PDB entry 6ZMY | X-ray diffraction, 1.66 A resolution | chains C and D of the 4 polymer chains in the assembly

[Chain C]
Name: Hemoglobin subunit alpha-A
Organism: Meleagris gallopavo
UniProtKB: P81023 (HBA_MELGA); residues 1-141 here correspond to UniProt positions 2-142 (UniProt number = residue number + 1)
Chain sequence (141 residues; row label = number of the first residue in the row):
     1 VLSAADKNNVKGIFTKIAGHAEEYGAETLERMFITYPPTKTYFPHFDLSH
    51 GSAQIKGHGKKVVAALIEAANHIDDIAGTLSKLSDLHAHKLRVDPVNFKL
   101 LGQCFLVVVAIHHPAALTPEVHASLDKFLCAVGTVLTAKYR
Unresolved in the structure: 1, 139-141
Ion coordination: heme Fe near His87 (its only coordinating residue here)
Ligand contacts: heme (HEM): Met32, Thr39, Tyr42, Phe43, His45, Phe46, His58, Lys61, Val62, Ala65, Leu66, Leu83, Leu86, His87, Leu91, Val93, Asn97, Phe98, Leu101, Val132, Leu136
UniProt features mapped onto this chain:
  - binding site (O2): His58
  - binding site (heme b): His87

[Chain D]
Name: Hemoglobin beta chain
Organism: Meleagris gallopavo
UniProtKB: P84479 (P84479_MELGA); numbering as in UniProt (aligned over 1-146)
Chain sequence (146 residues; each row starts with the number of its first residue):
     1 VHWSAEEKQLITGLWGKVNVADCGAEALARLLIVYPWTQRFFASFGNLSS
    51 PTAILGNPMVRAHGKKVLTSFGDAVKNLDNIKNTFSQLSELHCDKLHVDP
   101 ENFRLLGDILIIVLAAHFSKDFTPECQAAWQKLVRVVAHALARKYH
Ion coordination: heme Fe near His92 (its only coordinating residue here)
Ligand contacts: heme (HEM): Leu31, Thr38, Phe41, Phe42, Ser44, Phe45, His63, Lys66, Val67, Ser70, Phe71, Phe85, Leu88, Leu91, His92, Leu96, Val98, Asn102, Phe103, Leu106, Val137, Ala138, Leu141

[Interface between chain C and chain D]
Contacting residue pairs (42; chain C residue first):
  Arg31(C) - Phe122(D)  hydrogen bond (side chain-backbone)
  Arg31(C) - Thr123(D)  hydrogen bond (side chain-backbone)
  Arg31(C) - Pro124(D)
  Arg31(C) - Gln127(D)  hydrogen bond
  Ile34(C) - Pro124(D)  hydrophobic
  Ile34(C) - Glu125(D)
  Ile34(C) - Ala128(D)
  Thr35(C) - Gln127(D)
  Thr35(C) - Ala128(D)
  Thr35(C) - Gln131(D)
  Tyr36(C) - Gln131(D)
  His50(C) - Glu125(D)
  Lys99(C) - Arg104(D)
  Leu100(C) - Arg104(D)
  Gln103(C) - Asp108(D)  hydrogen bond (side chain-backbone)
  Gln103(C) - Ile111(D)
  Gln103(C) - Ile112(D)
  Cys104(C) - Gln127(D)
  Leu106(C) - Ile112(D)  hydrophobic
  Val107(C) - Ile111(D)  hydrophobic
  Val107(C) - Ala115(D)  hydrophobic
  Val107(C) - Gln127(D)
  Ala110(C) - Ile112(D)
  Ala110(C) - Ala116(D)
  Ile111(C) - Ala115(D)
  Ile111(C) - Ser119(D)  hydrogen bond (backbone-side chain)
  Ile111(C) - Lys120(D)
  Ile111(C) - Phe122(D)
  His112(C) - Lys120(D)
  Pro114(C) - Ala116(D)
  Leu117(C) - Arg30(D)  hydrogen bond (backbone-side chain)
  Thr118(C) - Arg30(D)
  Pro119(C) - Glu26(D)
  Pro119(C) - Arg30(D)
  Pro119(C) - Ile33(D)  hydrophobic
  Pro119(C) - Val34(D)
  Glu120(C) - Pro51(D)
  His122(C) - Arg30(D)  hydrogen bond
  His122(C) - Val34(D)
  His122(C) - Ile112(D)
  Ala123(C) - Val34(D)
  Asp126(C) - Tyr35(D)  hydrogen bond
Also at the interface, not in a pair above, chain D (23 interface residues in all): Leu55, Ile109

[Summary]
22 residues of chain C and 23 residues of chain D are in contact, with 8 hydrogen bonds. Among the polar pairs
are Arg31(C)-Phe122(D), Arg31(C)-Thr123(D) and Arg31(C)-Gln127(D). Bound to chain C: heme. Bound to chain D:
heme.
Chain C is Hemoglobin subunit alpha-A and chain D is Hemoglobin beta chain, both from Meleagris gallopavo; the
structure, Crystal structure of hemoglobin from turkey (Meleagiris gallopova) crystallized in monoclinic form
at 1.66 Angstrom resolution, was determined by X-ray diffraction (same publication as 6ZMX and 3FS4).
